PDB entry 8E6Z | electron microscopy, 4.10 A resolution (low resolution: residue-level contacts below are approximate; hydrogen-bond / salt-bridge calls are withheld) | chains C and D of the 9 polymer chains in the assembly

# Chain C (and D)
Protein: DNA-directed RNA polymerase subunit alpha
Source organism: Escherichia coli
Notes: EC 2.7.7.6; chain D of this document is another copy of the same molecule, construct and numbering; everything in this record applies to it too
Reference sequence: P0A7Z4 (RPOA_ECOLI); numbering as in UniProt (aligned over 1-329)
Chain sequence (329 residues; each row starts with the number of its first residue):
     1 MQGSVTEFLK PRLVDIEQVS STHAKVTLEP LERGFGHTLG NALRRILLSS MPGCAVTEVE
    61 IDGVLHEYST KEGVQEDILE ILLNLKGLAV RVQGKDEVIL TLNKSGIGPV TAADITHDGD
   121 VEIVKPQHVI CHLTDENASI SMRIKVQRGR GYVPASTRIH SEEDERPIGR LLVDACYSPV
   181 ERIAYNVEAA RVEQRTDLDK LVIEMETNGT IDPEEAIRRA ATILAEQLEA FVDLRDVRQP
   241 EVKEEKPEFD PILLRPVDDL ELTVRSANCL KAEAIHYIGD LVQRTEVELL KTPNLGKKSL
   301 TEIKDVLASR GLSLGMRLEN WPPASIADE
Unresolved in the structure: 1-6, 159-164, 234-329 (chain D: 1-4, 159-168, 233-329)
UniProt features mapped onto this chain:
  - region: Glu162 to Glu165 (Required for interaction with Crp at class II promoters)
  - modified residue: Arg265 (ADP-ribosylarginine), Lys297 (N6-acetyllysine), Lys298 (N6-acetyllysine)
  - mutagenesis: Arg45 (R45C: In rpoA112; temperature-sensitive, blocks RNA polymerase assembly), Glu162 to Glu165 (5-fold decrease in CRP-class II promoter-dependent transcription), Glu165 (E165K: 5-fold decrease in CRP-class II promoter-dependent transcription), Arg191 (R191C: In rpoA101; temperature-sensitive)

# Interface between chain C and chain D
Contacting residue pairs (50):
  Glu7(C) with Arg150(D)
  Phe8(C) with Arg150(D); Ile223(D); Gln227(D)
  Leu9(C) with Gln227(D)
  Lys10(C) with Glu226(D); Gln227(D)
  Pro11(C) with Gln227(D); Ala230(D)
  Leu13(C) with Phe231(D)
  Leu28(C) with Phe231(D)
  Gly34(C) with Arg45(D)
  Phe35(C) with Ser50(D); Ile223(D); Gln227(D)
  His37(C) with Arg45(D)
  Thr38(C) with Arg45(D)
  Asn41(C) with Asn41(D)
  Ala42(C) with Thr38(D)
  Arg45(C) with Gly34(D); His37(D); Thr38(D)
  Ile46(C) with Phe35(D)
  Ser49(C) with Phe35(D)
  Ser50(C) with Phe8(D)
  Gly149(C) with Val5(D)
  Arg150(C) with Val5(D); Glu7(D); Phe8(D)
  Arg218(C) with Phe231(D)
  Ala221(C) with Phe231(D); Val232(D)
  Thr222(C) with Val232(D)
  Ile223(C) with Phe8(D)
  Leu224(C) with Leu228(D)
  Glu226(C) with Lys10(D)
  Gln227(C) with Leu9(D); Pro11(D); Phe35(D)
  Leu228(C) with Leu39(D); Ala221(D); Leu224(D)
  Ala230(C) with Pro11(D)
  Phe231(C) with Leu28(D); Leu43(D); Ile217(D); Arg218(D); Ala221(D)
  Val232(C) with Ala221(D); Thr222(D)
Other interface residues (no listed pair), chain C (35 interface residues in all): Arg12, Leu31, Leu39, Pro52, Ala225
Other interface residues (no listed pair), chain D (36 interface residues in all): Thr6, Arg12, Leu13, Leu31, Ala42, Ile46, Ala225

# Overview
35 residues of chain C face 36 of chain D across their interface. From UniProt: 6 mutagenesis sites on chain
C.
Both chains are DNA-directed RNA polymerase subunit alpha (Escherichia coli). Entry 8E6Z (Escherichia coli
Rho-dependent transcription pre-termination complex containing 18 nt long RNA spacer, dC75 rut mimic RNA ...)
was determined by electron microscopy (same publication as 8E3F, 8E3H, 8E5K, 8E5L, 8E5O, 8E5P and 3 further
entries).
